8T4L - chains A and E of the 18 polymer chains in the assembly; structure by electron microscopy, 3.20 A resolution.

# Chain A (and E)
Molecule: MD65 N332-GT5 SOSIP gp120
Organism: Human immunodeficiency virus 1
Notes: chain E of this document is another copy of the same molecule, construct and numbering; everything in this record applies to it too
Chain sequence (481 residues; each row starts with the number of its first residue; note: 14 numbers in that range are skipped by the numbering (no residue carries them; nothing is unmodelled there); a row labelled like 184A-184K holds insertion residues (184A, then the next letters in order)):
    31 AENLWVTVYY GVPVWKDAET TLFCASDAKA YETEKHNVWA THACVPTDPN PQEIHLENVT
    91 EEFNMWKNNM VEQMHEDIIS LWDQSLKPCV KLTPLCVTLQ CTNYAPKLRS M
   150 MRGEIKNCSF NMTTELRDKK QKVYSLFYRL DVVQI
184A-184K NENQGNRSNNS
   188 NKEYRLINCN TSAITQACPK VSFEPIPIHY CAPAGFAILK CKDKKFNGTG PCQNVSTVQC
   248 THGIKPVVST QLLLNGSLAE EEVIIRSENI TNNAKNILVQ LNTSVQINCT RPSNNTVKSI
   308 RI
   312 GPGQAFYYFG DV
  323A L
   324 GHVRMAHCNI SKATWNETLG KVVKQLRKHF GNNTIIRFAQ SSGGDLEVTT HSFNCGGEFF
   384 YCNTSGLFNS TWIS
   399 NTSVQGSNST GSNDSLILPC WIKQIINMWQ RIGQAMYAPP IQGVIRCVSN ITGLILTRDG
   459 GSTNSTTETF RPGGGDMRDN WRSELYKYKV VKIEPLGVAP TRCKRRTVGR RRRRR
Not modelled in the structure: 31-32, 58-65, 184A-184K, 399-411, 458-462, 505-513
Disulfide bonds: Cys54-Cys74, Cys119-Cys205, Cys126-Cys196, Cys131-Cys157, Cys218-Cys247, Cys228-Cys239, Cys296-Cys331, Cys378-Cys445, Cys385-Cys418
Covalent attachments: N-acetylglucosamine (NAG) linked to Asn88, Asn156, Asn160, Asn197, Asn234, Asn241, Asn262, Asn276, Asn289, Asn295, Asn301, Asn332, Asn386, Asn448
From the paper describing this entry:
  - post-translational modification sites: Asn332

# How chain A and chain E interact
Pairs across the interface - 22 pairs, chain A then chain E:
  Pro124(A) - Arg166(E)
  Cys126(A) - Glu164(E)
  Cys126(A) - Leu165(E)
  Cys126(A) - Arg166(E)  hydrogen bond (backbone-backbone)
  Cys126(A) - Pro313(E)  hydrophobic
  Val127(A) - Leu165(E)
  Val127(A) - Arg166(E)
  Val127(A) - Asp167(E)
  Thr128(A) - Leu165(E)
  Thr128(A) - Asp167(E)  hydrogen bond (backbone-side chain)
  Thr128(A) - Lys168(E)
  Met161(A) - Arg166(E)  hydrogen bond (backbone-side chain)
  Lys169(A) - Arg166(E)
  Arg192(A) - Leu165(E)
  Cys196(A) - Glu164(E)
  Cys196(A) - Pro313(E)
  Asn197(A) - Glu164(E)
  Asn197(A) - Arg308(E)  hydrogen bond
  Thr198(A) - Gly314(E)  hydrogen bond (backbone-backbone)
  Ser199(A) - Pro313(E)
  Ser199(A) - Gly314(E)
  Ala200(A) - Pro313(E)
Interface residues without a listed pair, chain A (15 interface residues in all): Thr162, Ile184, Glu190

# Summary
15 residues of chain A face 8 of chain E across their interface; the contacts include 5 hydrogen bonds. Polar
pairs include Thr128(A)-Asp167(E), Met161(A)-Arg166(E) and Asn197(A)-Arg308(E). N-acetylglucosamine is
covalently linked to Asn88(A), Asn156(A), Asn160(A), Asn197(A), Asn234(A) and Asn241(A) and 8 more. The paper
reports a modification site at Asn332(A).
Both chains are MD65 N332-GT5 SOSIP gp120 (Human immunodeficiency virus 1). Entry 8T4L (MD65 N332-GT5 SOSIP in
complex with RM_N332_07 Fab and RM20A3 Fab) was determined by electron microscopy (same publication as 8T49,
8T4B, 8T4D and 8T4K).
